Entry 9G3Z (electron microscopy, 4.30 A resolution (low resolution: residue-level contacts below are approximate; hydrogen-bond / salt-bridge calls are withheld)); this record covers chains Y and M of the 34 polymer chains in the assembly.

# Chain Y
Protein: Mitotic-spindle organizing protein 2A isoform X4
From: Sus scrofa
Reference sequence: F1RK97 (F1RK97_PIG); residues -28 to 126 here correspond to UniProt positions 1-155 (UniProt number = residue number + 29)
Sequence (155 residues; each row starts with the number of its first residue; numbers below 1 keep their minus sign (Met-28 is residue -28)):
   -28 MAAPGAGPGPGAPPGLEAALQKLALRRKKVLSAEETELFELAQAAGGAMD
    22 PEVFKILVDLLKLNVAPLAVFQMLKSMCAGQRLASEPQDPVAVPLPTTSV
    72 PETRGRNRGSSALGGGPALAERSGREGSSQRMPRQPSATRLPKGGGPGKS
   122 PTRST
Disordered / not traced: -28 to 0, 52-126

# Chain M
Protein: Gamma-tubulin complex component
From: Sus scrofa
Reference sequence: A0A8D1IGH3 (A0A8D1IGH3_PIG); residue numbers follow UniProt; this construct covers 1-905
Sequence (905 residues; each row starts with the number of its first residue):
     1 MSEFRIHHDVNELLSLLRVHGGDGAEVYIDLLQKNRTPYVTTTVSAHSAK
    51 VKIAEFSRTPEDFLKKYDELKSKNTRNLDPLVYLLSKLMEDRETLQYLQQ
   101 NAKERAELAASAAASSTASFGASATASKISMQELEELRKQLGSVATGPTW
   151 QQSLELTRKMLRDKQSKKNSGQRLPVLPAWVYERPALLGDFLPGTGGSAD
   201 TAVPIGSLPLASQEAAVVEDLLYVLVGVDGRYISAQPLTGRQGRTFLVDP
   251 NLDLSIRELVSRILPVAASYSTVTRFIEEKSSFEYGQVNHALAAAMRTLV
   301 KEYLVLVTQLEQLQRQGLLSLQKLWFYIQPAMRSLDILASLATSVDKGEC
   351 IGGATLSLLHDRSFSYTGDSQAQELCLHLTKAASTPYFEILEKWIYRGII
   401 DDPYSEFMVEEHELRKEKIQEDYNDKYWDQRYTVVQRQIPSFLQKMAGKV
   451 LSTGKYLNVVRECGHDVTCPVAKEVVYTLKERAYVEQIEKAFSYASKVLL
   501 DFLMGEKELLAHLRSIKRYFLMDQGDFFVHFMDLTEEELKKPVDDITPTR
   551 LEALLELALRMSTANTDPFKDDLKIDLMPHDLITQLLRVLAIETQQEKAM
   601 VHADPTELTLSGLEAFSFDYVVTWPLSLIINRKALTRYQMLFRHMFYCKH
   651 VERQLCSVWISNKAAKRFSLHSAKWFAGAFTLRQRMLNFVQNIQSYMMFE
   701 VMEPTWHVLEQNLRSASNIDDVLGHHASFLDNCLKDCMLTNPELLRVFSK
   751 LMSVCVMFTNCLQRFTQSMKLDSELGHPALEPGAMLGPPTEAERAEERAR
   801 KELARKCLAEHVDAPQLASSFEATITKFDKNFSAHLLDLLARLSIYSTSD
   851 CEHGMASVISRLDFNGFYTERLERLSAERSQKAAPPVPGPRGPPALVPRV
   901 AVTAQ
Disordered / not traced: 110-146, 464-474, 505-509, 778-814, 873-905

# Chain Y / chain M interface
Pairs across the interface (18):
  Ala16(Y) with Phe56(M)
  Ala19(Y) with Leu98(M); Gln99(M); Ala102(M)
  Met20(Y) with Ala102(M)
  Asp21(Y) with Ala102(M)
  Asn35(Y) with Arg36(M); Thr37(M); Pro38(M); Tyr39(M)
  Val36(Y) with Thr37(M)
  Ala37(Y) with Asn35(M); Arg36(M); Thr37(M)
  Ala40(Y) with Asn35(M)
  Cys49(Y) with Thr94(M); Tyr97(M)
  Gly51(Y) with Val19(M)
Other interface residues (no listed pair), chain Y (19 interface residues in all): Ala15, Gly17, Ile27, Leu32, Phe42, Met44, Lys46, Met48, Ala50
Other interface residues (no listed pair), chain M (22 interface residues in all): Asp9, Leu17, Tyr28, Leu32, Val40, Ile53, Ser57, Phe63, Asn77, Lys87

# Summary
The interface between chain Y and chain M involves 19 residues on one side and 22 on the other.
Here chain Y is Mitotic-spindle organizing protein 2A isoform X4 and chain M is Gamma-tubulin complex
component, both from Sus scrofa. Entry 9G3Z (Structure of the Open gamma-Tubulin Ring Complex from Pig Brain)
was determined by electron microscopy, deposited together with 9G3X, 9G3Y and 9G40.
